Entry 8C84 (X-ray diffraction, 1.90 A resolution); this record covers chains A and K of the 4 polymer chains in the assembly.

== Chain A ==
Protein: MEF2D protein
Organism: Homo sapiens
UniProt: Q05BX2 (Q05BX2_HUMAN); residues 2-94 here = UniProt positions 2-94
Sequence (93 residues; each row starts with the number of its first residue):
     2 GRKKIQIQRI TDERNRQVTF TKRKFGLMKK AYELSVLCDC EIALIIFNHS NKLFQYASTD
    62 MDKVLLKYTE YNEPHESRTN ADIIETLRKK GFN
Disordered / not traced: 92-94

== Chain K ==
Molecule: 14-nt DNA strand
Sequence (14 nucleotides; numbered 2 to 15; the number before each row is that of its first residue):
     2 AACTATTTAT AAGA

== How chain A and chain K interact ==
Contacting residue pairs (10; chain A residue first):
  Gly2(A) - DT7(K)  hydrogen bond to the base
  Gly2(A) - DT8(K)  hydrogen bond to the sugar
  Arg3(A) - DT5(K)  hydrogen bond to the base
  Arg3(A) - DA6(K)  hydrogen bond to the sugar
  Arg3(A) - DT7(K)  sugar contact
  Lys4(A) - DT8(K)  sugar contact
  Lys5(A) - DT8(K)  sugar contact
  Lys5(A) - DT9(K)  phosphate contact
  Lys31(A) - DA10(K)  hydrogen bond to the phosphate
  Lys31(A) - DT11(K)  salt bridge to the phosphate

== Overview ==
Chain A and chain K form an interface of 5 and 7 residues respectively; the contacts include 5 hydrogen bonds
and 1 salt bridge. Polar contacts include Gly2(A)-DT7(K), Arg3(A)-DT5(K) and Gly2(A)-DT8(K).
Here chain A is MEF2D protein (Homo sapiens) and chain K is a 14-nt DNA strand. Entry 8C84 (Crystal structure
of MADS-box/MEF2D N-terminal domain complex) was determined by X-ray diffraction together with 8Q9N, 8PDE,
8Q9P, 8Q9Q and 8Q9R from the same study.
